PDB entry 3VS9 | X-ray diffraction, 1.99 A resolution | chains A and C

== Chain A (and C) ==
Molecule: Type III polyketide synthase
Source organism: Azotobacter vinelandii
Notes: EC 2.3.1.74; engineered mutation(s): G284W; chain C of this document is another copy of the same molecule, construct and numbering; everything in this record applies to it too
Chain sequence (410 residues; numbered 0 to 409; the number before each row is that of its first residue; numbering starts at 0):
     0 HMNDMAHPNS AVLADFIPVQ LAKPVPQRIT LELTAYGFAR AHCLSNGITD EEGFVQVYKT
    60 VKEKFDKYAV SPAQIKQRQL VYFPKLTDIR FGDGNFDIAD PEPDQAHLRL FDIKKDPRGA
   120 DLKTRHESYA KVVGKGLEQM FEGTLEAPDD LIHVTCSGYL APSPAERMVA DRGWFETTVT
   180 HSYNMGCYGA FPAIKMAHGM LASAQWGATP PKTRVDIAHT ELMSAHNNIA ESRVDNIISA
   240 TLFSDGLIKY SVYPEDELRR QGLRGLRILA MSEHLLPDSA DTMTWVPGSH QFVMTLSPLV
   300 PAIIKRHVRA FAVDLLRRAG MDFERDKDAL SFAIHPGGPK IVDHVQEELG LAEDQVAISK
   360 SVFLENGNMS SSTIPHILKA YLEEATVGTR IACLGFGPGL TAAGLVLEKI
Not modelled in the structure: 0-5, 91-93 (chain C: 0-5, 86-93)
Bound ions: Na+ site 1: Val178 (shared with Tyr187(C), Glu272(C) of chain C); Na+ site 2: Tyr187, Glu272 (shared with Val178(C) of chain C)
From the paper describing this entry:
  - conformationally variable residues (side-chain flip): Trp284 to Pro286, Met293

== Interface between chain A and chain C ==
Residue-residue contacts - 113 pairs, chain A then chain C:
  Asn8(A) - Trp205(C)  hydrogen bond
  Ser9(A) - Trp205(C)
  Leu121(A) - Leu121(C)  hydrophobic
  Leu121(A) - Pro286(C)  hydrophobic
  Leu121(A) - Gly287(C)
  Lys122(A) - Val285(C)
  Lys122(A) - Pro286(C)
  Lys122(A) - Gly287(C)
  Lys122(A) - Val292(C)
  His125(A) - Val285(C)
  His125(A) - Pro286(C)
  Tyr158(A) - Tyr158(C)  hydrophobic
  Tyr158(A) - Pro286(C)
  Leu159(A) - Asn183(C)  hydrogen bond (backbone-side chain)
  Leu159(A) - Trp284(C)
  Leu159(A) - Val285(C)  hydrophobic
  Ala160(A) - Asn183(C)
  Ala160(A) - Thr283(C)
  Ala160(A) - Trp284(C)  hydrogen bond (backbone-backbone)
  Ala160(A) - Pro397(C)  hydrophobic
  Pro161(A) - Ala279(C)
  Pro161(A) - Met282(C)
  Pro161(A) - Thr283(C)
  Glu165(A) - Tyr187(C)
  Glu165(A) - Leu274(C)
  Arg166(A) - Ala279(C)
  Arg166(A) - Asp280(C)  salt bridge
  Val168(A) - Leu274(C)  hydrophobic
  Phe174(A) - His273(C)  hydrogen bond (backbone-side chain)
  Phe174(A) - Leu274(C)
  Phe174(A) - Leu275(C)
  Phe174(A) - Pro276(C)  hydrophobic
  Thr176(A) - His273(C)
  Thr177(A) - Lys194(C)
  Thr177(A) - Glu272(C)  hydrogen bond (side chain-backbone)
  Val178(A) - Glu272(C)
  Thr179(A) - Lys194(C)  hydrogen bond
  His180(A) - Tyr182(C)
  His180(A) - Asn183(C)  hydrogen bond (side chain-backbone)
  His180(A) - Met184(C)  hydrogen bond (backbone-side chain)
  Tyr182(A) - His180(C)
  Tyr182(A) - Asn183(C)
  Asn183(A) - Leu159(C)  hydrogen bond (side chain-backbone)
  Asn183(A) - Ala160(C)
  Asn183(A) - His180(C)  hydrogen bond (backbone-side chain)
  Asn183(A) - Tyr182(C)
  Met184(A) - Thr179(C)
  Met184(A) - His180(C)  hydrogen bond (side chain-backbone)
  Tyr187(A) - Glu165(C)
  Lys194(A) - Thr177(C)
  Lys194(A) - Thr179(C)  hydrogen bond
  Met195(A) - Thr179(C)
  Met195(A) - Met195(C)  hydrophobic
  His197(A) - Ser202(C)  hydrogen bond
  His197(A) - Trp205(C)
  His197(A) - Ala207(C)
  Gly198(A) - Gly198(C)
  Gly198(A) - Ser202(C)  hydrogen bond (backbone-side chain)
  Leu200(A) - Trp205(C)
  Ala201(A) - Ala201(C)  hydrophobic
  Ala201(A) - Ser202(C)
  Ala201(A) - Trp205(C)  hydrophobic
  Ser202(A) - His197(C)  hydrogen bond
  Ser202(A) - Gly198(C)  hydrogen bond (side chain-backbone)
  Ser202(A) - Ala201(C)
  Gln204(A) - Trp205(C)  hydrogen bond
  Trp205(A) - Asn8(C)  hydrogen bond
  Trp205(A) - Ser9(C)
  Trp205(A) - His197(C)
  Trp205(A) - Leu200(C)
  Trp205(A) - Ala201(C)  hydrophobic
  Trp205(A) - Gln204(C)  hydrogen bond
  Ala207(A) - His197(C)
  Ala207(A) - Leu268(C)
  Ala207(A) - Ala269(C)
  Ala207(A) - Met270(C)  hydrogen bond (backbone-backbone)
  Thr208(A) - Met270(C)
  Thr208(A) - Arg317(C)
  Pro209(A) - Arg317(C)
  Leu268(A) - Ala207(C)
  Ala269(A) - Ala207(C)
  Met270(A) - Ala207(C)  hydrogen bond (backbone-backbone)
  Met270(A) - Thr208(C)
  Glu272(A) - Thr177(C)  hydrogen bond (backbone-side chain)
  Glu272(A) - Val178(C)
  His273(A) - Phe174(C)  hydrogen bond (side chain-backbone)
  His273(A) - Thr176(C)
  Leu274(A) - Glu165(C)
  Leu274(A) - Val168(C)  hydrophobic
  Leu274(A) - Ala169(C)
  Leu274(A) - Phe174(C)
  Leu275(A) - Phe174(C)
  Pro276(A) - Phe174(C)  hydrophobic
  Ala279(A) - Pro161(C)
  Ala279(A) - Arg166(C)
  Asp280(A) - Arg166(C)  salt bridge
  Met282(A) - Pro161(C)
  Thr283(A) - Ala160(C)
  Trp284(A) - Leu159(C)
  Trp284(A) - Ala160(C)  hydrogen bond (backbone-backbone)
  Val285(A) - His125(C)
  Pro286(A) - Leu121(C)  hydrophobic
  Pro286(A) - Lys122(C)
  Pro286(A) - His125(C)  hydrogen bond (backbone-side chain)
  Pro286(A) - Tyr158(C)
  Gly287(A) - Leu121(C)
  Gly287(A) - Lys122(C)
  Ser288(A) - Asp120(C)  hydrogen bond
  Ser288(A) - Ser288(C)  hydrogen bond (side chain-backbone)
  Arg317(A) - Thr208(C)
  Arg317(A) - Pro209(C)
  Pro397(A) - Ala160(C)  hydrophobic
  Gly398(A) - Pro161(C)
Also at the interface, not in a pair above, chain A (61 interface residues in all): Ala10, Asp120, Ala169, Glu175, Met199, Gly206, Thr400
Also at the interface, not in a pair above, chain C (62 interface residues in all): Ala10, Glu175, Met199, Gly206, Gly398, Thr400

== Overview ==
61 residues of chain A and 62 residues of chain C are in contact, with 27 hydrogen bonds and 2 salt bridges.
Among the polar pairs are Arg166(A)-Asp280(C), Asn8(A)-Trp205(C) and Leu159(A)-Asn183(C). Tyr187(A) and
Glu272(A) coordinate Na+ site 2. From the paper: conformational variability at Trp284(A) and Met293(A).
Chain A and chain C are both Type III polyketide synthase (Azotobacter vinelandii); the structure, Crystal
structure of type III PKS ArsC mutant, was determined by X-ray diffraction.
